PDB entry 5EMO | X-ray diffraction, 3.03 A resolution | chains A and F of the 4 polymer chains in the assembly

Chain A:
Protein: KH domain-containing, RNA-binding, signal transduction-associated protein 3
Source organism: Homo sapiens
Notes: fragment: RNA binding protein
UniProtKB: O75525 (KHDR3_HUMAN); numbering as in UniProt (aligned over 1-183)
Chain sequence (185 residues; row label = number of the first residue in the row; numbers below 1 keep their minus sign (Gly-1 is residue -1)):
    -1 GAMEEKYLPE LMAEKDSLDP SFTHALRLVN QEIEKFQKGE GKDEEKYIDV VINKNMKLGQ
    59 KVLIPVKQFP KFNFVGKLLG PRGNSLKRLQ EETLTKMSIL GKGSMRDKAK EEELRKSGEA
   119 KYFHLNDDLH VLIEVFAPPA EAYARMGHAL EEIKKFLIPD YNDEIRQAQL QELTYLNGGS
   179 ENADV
Unresolved in the structure: -1 to 4, 33-45, 162-183
Construct notes: expression tag (-1 to 0)
Reported in the primary citation:
  - self-association interface (contacts with another copy of this molecule); pairs are residue here / residue on that copy: Gln58-Tyr141 (hydrogen bond), Ile46, Asp125, Ala138, Tyr141, Met144, Gly145, Leu148
  - mutagenesis - Y141E: unchanged binding to UAAA RNAs
  - mutagenesis - Y141E: decreased binding to two UAAA-binding sites
  - mutagenesis - Y141E: abolished signaling in response to Neurexin2
  - mutagenesis - Y141E: decreased localization

Chain F:
Molecule: 6-nt RNA strand
Sequence (6 nucleotides; numbered 1 to 6; the number before each row is that of its first residue):
     1 AUUAAA

Chain A / chain F interface:
Residue-residue contacts (26; chain A residue first):
  Asn71(A) - U3(F)  base contact
  Val73(A) - A4(F)  base contact
  Gly74(A) - U3(F)  base contact
  Gly74(A) - A4(F)  base contact
  Lys75(A) - U3(F)  base contact
  Leu77(A) - A4(F)  sugar contact
  Leu77(A) - A5(F)  base contact
  Gly78(A) - U3(F)  hydrogen bond to the sugar
  Gly78(A) - A4(F)  sugar contact
  Pro79(A) - U3(F)  base contact
  Pro79(A) - A4(F)  phosphate contact
  Arg80(A) - A4(F)  hydrogen bond to the phosphate
  Arg80(A) - A5(F)  sugar contact
  Gly81(A) - A4(F)  sugar contact
  Gly81(A) - A5(F)  sugar contact
  Leu84(A) - A5(F)  base contact
  Lys85(A) - A5(F)  hydrogen bond to the sugar
  Lys94(A) - A6(F)  phosphate contact
  Met95(A) - A5(F)  base contact
  Ser96(A) - A5(F)  base contact
  Ser96(A) - A6(F)  base contact
  Ile97(A) - A5(F)  hydrogen bond to the base
  Ser102(A) - A4(F)  base contact
  Met103(A) - A4(F)  base contact
  Arg104(A) - U3(F)  salt bridge to the phosphate
  Arg104(A) - A4(F)  base contact
Also at the interface, not in a pair above, chain F (5 interface residues in all): U2

Overview:
18 residues of chain A face 5 of chain F across their interface, with 4 hydrogen bonds and 1 salt bridge.
Polar pairs include Ile97(A)-A5(F), Gly78(A)-U3(F) and Lys85(A)-A5(F). From the paper: Y141E of chain A
reduces binding to two UAAA-binding sites; a self-association interface involving Ile46(A), Gln58(A) and
Asp125(A) among others.
Chain A is KH domain-containing, RNA-binding, signal transduction-associated protein 3 (Homo sapiens) and
chain F is a 6-nt RNA strand; the structure, Structure of the star domain of T-STAR in complex with AUUAAA
RNA, was determined by X-ray diffraction (same publication as 5EL3, 5ELR, 5ELS and 5ELT).
